PDB entry 4OPA | X-ray diffraction, 2.70 A resolution | chains B and A

# Chain B (and A)
Name: Nonstructural protein 1
Source organism: Influenza A virus
Notes: chain A of this document is another copy of the same molecule, construct and numbering; everything in this record applies to it too
UniProtKB: Q20NS3 (Q20NS3_9INFA); aligned to UniProt positions 1-225 over residues 1-225 (the alignment contains insertions or deletions, so no single offset holds)
Amino-acid sequence (225 residues; numbered 1 to 225; the number before each row is that of its first residue):
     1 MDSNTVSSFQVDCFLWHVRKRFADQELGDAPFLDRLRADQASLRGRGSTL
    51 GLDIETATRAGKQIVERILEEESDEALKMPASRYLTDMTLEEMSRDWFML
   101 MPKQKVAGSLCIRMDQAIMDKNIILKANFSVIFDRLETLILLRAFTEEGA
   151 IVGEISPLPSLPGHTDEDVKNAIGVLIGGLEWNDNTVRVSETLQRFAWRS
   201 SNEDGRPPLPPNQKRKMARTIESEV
Disordered / not traced: 1, 199-225 (chain A: 1-3, 197-225)
Sequence notes: engineered mutation Ala38 (Arg in Q20NS3), Ala41 (Lys in Q20NS3)
Reported in the primary citation:
  - self-association interface (contacts with another copy of this molecule); pairs are residue here / residue on that copy: Ser82-Tyr84
  - conformationally variable residues (domain motion, order/disorder transition): Glu71, Glu75 to Met79, Pro80

# Interface between chain B and chain A
Contacting residue pairs (70):
  Asn4(B) with Glu26(A), hydrogen bond (side chain-backbone); Leu27(A); Gly28(A); Asp29(A), hydrogen bond (backbone-backbone)
  Thr5(B) with Asp29(A)
  Ser7(B) with Phe22(A)
  Ser8(B) with Phe22(A); Gly28(A); Asp29(A), hydrogen bond (side chain-backbone); Phe32(A)
  Val11(B) with Phe22(A), hydrophobic
  Asp12(B) with Phe32(A); Arg35(A), salt bridge
  Leu15(B) with Leu15(A), hydrophobic; Arg19(A)
  His17(B) with Glu72(A), salt bridge; Leu77(A)
  Arg19(B) with Leu15(A)
  Arg21(B) with Ile68(A)
  Phe22(B) with Ser7(A); Ser8(A); Val11(A), hydrophobic; Ile64(A), hydrophobic; Ile68(A), hydrophobic
  Gln25(B) with Glu71(A)
  Leu27(B) with Asn4(A), hydrogen bond (backbone-backbone); Ser8(A)
  Gly28(B) with Ser8(A)
  Asp29(B) with Thr5(A), hydrogen bond; Ser8(A), hydrogen bond (backbone-side chain)
  Phe32(B) with Ser8(A); Asp12(A)
  Arg35(B) with Asp12(A), salt bridge; Arg46(A)
  Arg46(B) with Arg35(A)
  Lys62(B) with Leu77(A)
  Ile68(B) with Arg21(A)
  Leu69(B) with Phe14(A), hydrophobic; Val18(A), hydrophobic
  Glu72(B) with His17(A), salt bridge; Arg21(A), salt bridge
  Ser73(B) with Arg21(A)
  Ala76(B) with Arg59(A); Lys62(A)
  Leu77(B) with His17(A); Arg59(A); Lys62(A)
  Lys78(B) with Lys62(A)
  Met79(B) with Phe14(A), hydrophobic; Lys62(A); Glu66(A)
  Pro80(B) with Arg83(A)
  Ser82(B) with Arg83(A)
  Arg83(B) with Pro80(A); Ala81(A); Ser82(A)
  Tyr84(B) with Ser82(A), hydrogen bond (backbone-backbone); Arg83(A); Tyr84(A); Ser130(A)
  Leu85(B) with Pro80(A), hydrophobic
  Leu90(B) with Pro157(A), hydrophobic; Pro159(A), hydrophobic
  Glu91(B) with Pro159(A)
  Ser94(B) with Pro159(A)
  Ile140(B) with Tyr84(A), hydrophobic
  Pro157(B) with Leu90(A), hydrophobic
  Pro159(B) with Leu90(A), hydrophobic; Glu91(A)
  Arg195(B) with Glu75(A)
Interface residues without a listed pair, chain B (45 interface residues in all): Phe14, Val18, Arg59, Ile64, Val65, Leu158
Interface residues without a listed pair, chain A (49 interface residues in all): Thr58, Gln63, Val65, Leu69, Asp74, Ala76, Lys78, Met79, Ser94, Thr138

# Summary
45 residues of chain B face 49 of chain A across their interface, with 7 hydrogen bonds and 5 salt bridges.
Polar contacts include Asp12(B)-Arg35(A), His17(B)-Glu72(A) and Glu72(B)-Arg21(A). From the paper:
conformational variability at Glu71(B), Glu75(B) and Pro80(B); a self-association interface involving Ser82(B)
and Tyr84(B).
Chain B and chain A are both Nonstructural protein 1 (Influenza A virus); the structure, X-ray structure of
H6N6-NS1 delta(80-84) mutant, was determined by X-ray diffraction, deposited together with 4OPH.
